Entry 1IK9 (X-ray diffraction, 2.30 A resolution); this record covers chains A and B of the 3 polymer chains in the assembly.

# Chain A (and B)
Name: DNA repair protein XRCC4
Organism: Homo sapiens
Notes: fragment: xrcc4 fragment, residues 1-213; chain B of this document is another copy of the same molecule, construct and numbering; everything in this record applies to it too
Reference sequence: Q13426 (XRCC4_HUMAN); numbering as in UniProt (aligned over 1-213)
Amino-acid sequence (213 residues; numbered 1 to 213; the number before each row is that of its first residue):
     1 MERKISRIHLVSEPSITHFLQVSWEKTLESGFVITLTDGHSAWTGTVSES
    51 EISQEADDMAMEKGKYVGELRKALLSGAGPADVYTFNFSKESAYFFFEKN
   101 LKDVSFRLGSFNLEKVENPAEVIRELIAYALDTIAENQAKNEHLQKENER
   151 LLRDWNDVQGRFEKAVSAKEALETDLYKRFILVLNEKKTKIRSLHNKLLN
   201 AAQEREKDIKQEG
Unresolved in the structure: 77-80, 212-213 (chain B: 77-82, 202-213)
Differences from the reference sequence: engineered mutation A93 (Cys in Q13426), A128 (Cys in Q13426), A130 (Cys in Q13426), A165 (Cys in Q13426)
Curated features (UniProtKB/Swiss-Prot):
  - region: F180 to G213 (Interaction with LIG4)
  - modified residue (Phosphoserine): S53, S193
  - cross-link: K210 (Glycyl lysine isopeptide (Lys-Gly) (interchain with G-Cter in SUMO))
  - natural variant: W43 (W43R: In SSMED), D82 (D82E: In SSMED), R161 (R161Q: In SSMED)
  - mutagenesis: K4 (K4E: Abolished interaction with NHEJ1/XLF; when associated with E-99), K26 (K26E: Abolished interaction with NHEJ1/XLF; when associated with E-99), E55 (E55R: Abolished interaction with NHEJ1/XLF), D58 (D58R: Abolished interaction with NHEJ1/XLF), M61 (M61R: Abolished interaction with NHEJ1/XLF), E62 (E62R: Does not affect interaction with NHEJ1/XLF), K65 (K65E: Strongly decreased interaction with NHEJ1/XLF. Abolished interaction with NHEJ1/XLF; when associated with E-99. Abolished ability to bridge DNA; when associated with E-99 ...), E69 (E69R: Does not affect interaction with NHEJ1/XLF), R71 (R71E: Abolished interaction with NHEJ1/XLF; when associated with E-99), K72 (K72E: Abolished interaction with NHEJ1/XLF; when associated with E-99. Abolished ability to bridge DNA; when associated with E-90 and E-99), K90 (K90E: Abolished ability to bridge DNA; when associated with E-72 and E-99), K99 (K99E: Abolished interaction with NHEJ1/XLF; when associated with E-4 or E-26 or E-65 or E-71 or E-72. Abolished ability to bridge DNA; when associated with E-65. Abolished ability to bridge DNA ...), 7 further mutagenesis entries in UniProt

# Chain A / chain B interface
Residue-residue contacts (95):
  I5(A) with L131(B), hydrophobic
  R7(A) with A128(B); D132(B), salt bridge
  I16(A) with R124(B)
  T17(A) with R124(B)
  F19(A) with R124(B); I127(B), hydrophobic; A128(B); L131(B), hydrophobic
  D38(A) with R124(B), hydrogen bond (backbone-side chain)
  G39(A) with A120(B); I123(B)
  H40(A) with H40(B)
  A120(A) with D38(B); G39(B)
  I123(A) with G39(B); I123(B), hydrophobic
  R124(A) with I16(B); T17(B); F19(B); D38(B), hydrogen bond (side chain-backbone)
  I127(A) with F19(B), hydrophobic; L126(B), hydrophobic; I127(B), hydrophobic
  A128(A) with R7(B), hydrogen bond (backbone-side chain); F19(B)
  A130(A) with A130(B), hydrophobic; I134(B)
  L131(A) with I5(B), hydrophobic; F19(B), hydrophobic
  D132(A) with R7(B), salt bridge
  T133(A) with I134(B)
  I134(A) with A130(B); T133(B); I134(B), hydrophobic; N137(B)
  N137(A) with I134(B); N137(B); Q138(B)
  Q138(A) with N137(B)
  K140(A) with N141(B), hydrogen bond; Q145(B)
  N141(A) with N137(B), hydrogen bond (side chain-backbone); N141(B), hydrogen bond; L144(B)
  L144(A) with N141(B); Q145(B)
  E147(A) with N148(B)
  N148(A) with E147(B); L151(B)
  L151(A) with N148(B); L151(B), hydrophobic
  D154(A) with W155(B), hydrogen bond (backbone-side chain)
  W155(A) with D154(B), hydrogen bond (side chain-backbone); W155(B); V158(B)
  V158(A) with V158(B), hydrophobic; Q159(B)
  Q159(A) with V158(B)
  R161(A) with F162(B)
  F162(A) with R161(B); F162(B); A165(B), hydrophobic
  A165(A) with V166(B), hydrophobic
  A168(A) with K169(B)
  K169(A) with L172(B)
  L172(A) with K169(B); E173(B)
  E173(A) with L172(B)
  L176(A) with E173(B); L176(B), hydrophobic
  Y177(A) with L176(B)
  F180(A) with L176(B); Y177(B), hydrophobic; F180(B), hydrophobic
  V183(A) with F180(B), hydrophobic; L184(B), hydrophobic
  L184(A) with F180(B), hydrophobic; V183(B), hydrophobic; L184(B), hydrophobic
  K187(A) with K187(B); I191(B)
  K190(A) with I191(B); H195(B)
  I191(A) with K187(B); I191(B), hydrophobic; L194(B)
  L194(A) with I191(B); L194(B), hydrophobic; H195(B); L198(B), hydrophobic
  H195(A) with L194(B)
  K197(A) with L198(B)
  L198(A) with K197(B); L198(B), hydrophobic
Interface residues without a listed pair, chain A (55 interface residues in all): S6, L126, Q145, L152, V166, K188
Interface residues without a listed pair, chain B (54 interface residues in all): K4, K140, L152, A168, K190

# In short
Chain A and chain B form an interface of 55 and 54 residues respectively; the contacts include 8 hydrogen
bonds and 2 salt bridges. Polar contacts include R7(A)-D132(B), D38(A)-R124(B) and A128(A)-R7(B). Curated
annotation (UniProt) lists 19 mutagenesis sites on chain A.
Both chains are DNA repair protein XRCC4 (Homo sapiens). Entry 1IK9 (Crystal structure of a XRCC4-DNA ligase
IV complex) was determined by X-ray diffraction.
